PDB entry 1I58 | X-ray diffraction, 1.60 A resolution | chains A and B

Chain A (and B):
Protein: Chemotaxis protein chea
Organism: Thermotoga maritima
Notes: EC 2.7.3.-; fragment: domain p4; chain B of this document is another copy of the same molecule, construct and numbering; everything in this record applies to it too
Reference sequence: Q56310 (CHEA_THEMA); numbering as in UniProt (aligned over 352-540)
Sequence (189 residues; each row starts with the number of its first residue):
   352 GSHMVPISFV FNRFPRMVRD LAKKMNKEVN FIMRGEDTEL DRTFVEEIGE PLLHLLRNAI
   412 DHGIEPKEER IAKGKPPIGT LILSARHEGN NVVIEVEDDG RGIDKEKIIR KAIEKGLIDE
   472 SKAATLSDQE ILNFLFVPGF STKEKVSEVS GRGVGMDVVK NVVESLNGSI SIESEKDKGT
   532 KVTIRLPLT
Construct notes: engineered mutation G352 (Lys in Q56310), S353 (Ile in Q56310), H354 (Arg in Q56310)
Bound ions: Mg2+: N409 (together with AMP-PCP)
Small-molecule neighbours: AMP-PCP (ACP; phosphomethylphosphonic acid adenylate ester): H405, R408, N409, A410, H413, G414, D449, R452, G453, I454, K494, S498, G504, V505, G506, M507, T531

Interface between chain A and chain B:
Pairs across the interface (30; chain A residue first):
  N442(A) - A475(B)
  N442(A) - T476(B)
  S472(A) - P538(B)
  S472(A) - T540(B)
  K473(A) - N518(B)
  K473(A) - G519(B)  hydrogen bond (side chain-backbone)
  A475(A) - N441(B)
  A475(A) - N442(B)  hydrogen bond (backbone-side chain)
  T476(A) - N442(B)
  T476(A) - N518(B)  hydrogen bond (side chain-backbone)
  T476(A) - G519(B)
  T476(A) - S520(B)  hydrogen bond (side chain-backbone)
  T476(A) - R536(B)  hydrogen bond (backbone-side chain)
  T476(A) - L537(B)
  T476(A) - P538(B)
  S478(A) - S522(B)
  S478(A) - R536(B)
  E481(A) - S520(B)  hydrogen bond
  E481(A) - R536(B)  salt bridge
  E515(A) - K473(B)
  N518(A) - S472(B)
  N518(A) - K473(B)
  N518(A) - T476(B)  hydrogen bond (backbone-side chain)
  G519(A) - K473(B)  hydrogen bond (backbone-side chain)
  G519(A) - T476(B)
  S520(A) - T476(B)  hydrogen bond (side chain-backbone)
  S520(A) - E481(B)
  R536(A) - T476(B)
  L537(A) - T476(B)
  P538(A) - T476(B)
Interface residues without a listed pair, chain A (17 interface residues in all): D470, L477, I521
Interface residues without a listed pair, chain B (19 interface residues in all): D470, L477, S478, E515

Overview:
Chain A and chain B form an interface of 17 and 19 residues respectively, with 9 hydrogen bonds and 1 salt
bridge. Polar contacts include E481(A)-R536(B), K473(A)-G519(B) and A475(A)-N442(B). Bound to chain A:
AMP-PCP.
Both chains are Chemotaxis protein chea (Thermotoga maritima). Entry 1I58 (Structure of the histidine kinase
chea ATP-binding domain in complex with ATP analog adpcp and magnesium) was determined by X-ray diffraction
together with 1I59, 1I5A, 1I5B, 1I5C and 1I5D from the same study.
